7XOU - chains A and B of the 6 polymer chains in the assembly; structure by electron microscopy, 3.20 A resolution.

Chain A:
Molecule: Isoform Gnas-2 of Guanine nucleotide-binding protein G(s) subunit alpha isoforms short
Organism: Homo sapiens
UniProtKB: P63092-2 (GNAS2_HUMAN); the author numbering skips numbers that UniProt does not, so the offset changes along the chain: 1-60 = UniProt 1-60; 75-394 = UniProt 61-380
Chain sequence (380 residues; each row starts with the number of its first residue; note: 14 numbers in that range are skipped by the numbering (no residue carries them; nothing is unmodelled there)):
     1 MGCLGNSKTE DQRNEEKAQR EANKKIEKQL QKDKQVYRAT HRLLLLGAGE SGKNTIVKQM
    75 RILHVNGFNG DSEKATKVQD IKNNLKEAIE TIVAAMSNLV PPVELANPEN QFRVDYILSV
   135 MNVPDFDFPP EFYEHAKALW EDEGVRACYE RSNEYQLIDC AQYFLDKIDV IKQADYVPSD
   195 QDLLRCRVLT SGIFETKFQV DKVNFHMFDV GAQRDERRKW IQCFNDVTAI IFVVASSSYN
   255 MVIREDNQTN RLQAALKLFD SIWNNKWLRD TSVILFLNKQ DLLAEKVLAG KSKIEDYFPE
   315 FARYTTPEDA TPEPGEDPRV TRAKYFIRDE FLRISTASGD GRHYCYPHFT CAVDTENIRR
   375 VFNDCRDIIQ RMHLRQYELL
Disordered / not traced: 1-10, 75-204, 252-261, 304-306
Differences from the reference sequence: engineered mutation Asn54 (Ser in P63092-2), Ala226 (Gly212 in P63092-2), Ala268 (Glu254 in P63092-2), Lys271 (Asn257 in P63092-2), Asp274 (Lys260 in P63092-2), Lys280 (Arg266 in P63092-2), Asp284 (Thr270 in P63092-2), Thr285 (Ile271 in P63092-2)

Chain B:
Molecule: Guanine nucleotide-binding protein G(I)/G(S)/G(T) subunit beta-1
Organism: Homo sapiens
UniProtKB: P62873 (GBB1_HUMAN); numbering as in UniProt (aligned over 2-340)
Chain sequence (384 residues; row label = number of the first residue in the row; numbers below 1 keep their minus sign (Met-17 is residue -17)):
   -17 MHHHHHHLEV LFQGPGSSGS ELDQLRQEAE QLKNQIRDAR KACADATLSQ ITNNIDPVGR
    43 IQMRTRRTLR GHLAKIYAMH WGTDSRLLVS ASQDGKLIIW DSYTTNKVHA IPLRSSWVMT
   103 CAYAPSGNYV ACGGLDNICS IYNLKTREGN VRVSRELAGH TGYLSCCRFL DDNQIVTSSG
   163 DTTCALWDIE TGQQTTTFTG HTGDVMSLSL APDTRLFVSG ACDASAKLWD VREGMCRQTF
   223 TGHESDINAI CFFPNGNAFA TGSDDATCRL FDLRADQELM TYSHDNIICG ITSVSFSKSG
   283 RLLLAGYDDF NCNVWDALKA DRAGVLAGHD NRVSCLGVTD DGMAVATGSW DSFLKIWNGS
   343 SGGGGSGGGG SSGVSGWRLF KKIS
Disordered / not traced: -17 to 2, 341-366
Differences from the reference sequence: initiating methionine (-17); expression tag (-16 to 1, 341-366)
UniProt features mapped onto this chain:
  - modified residue: Ser2 (N-acetylserine), His266 (Phosphohistidine)
  - natural variant: Leu30 (L30F: In MRD42; uncertain significance), Arg52 (R52G: In MRD42), Gly64 (G64V: In MRD42), Asp76 (D76E: In MRD42; D76G: In MRD42), Gly77 (G77S: In MRD42), Lys78 (K78R: In MRD42), Ile80 (I80N: In MRD42; I80T: In MRD42), His91 (H91R: In MRD42; uncertain significance), Ala92 (A92T: In MRD42), Pro94 (P94S: In MRD42), Leu95 (L95P: In MRD42), Arg96 (R96L: In MRD42), 5 further natural variant entries in UniProt

How chain A and chain B interact:
Pairs across the interface - 54 pairs, chain A then chain B:
  Glu16(A) - Thr86(B)
  Gln19(A) - Thr86(B)
  Gln19(A) - Asn88(B)
  Arg20(A) - Asn88(B)
  Asn23(A) - Thr87(B)
  Asn23(A) - Asn88(B)
  Asn23(A) - Lys89(B)
  Ile26(A) - Lys89(B)
  Ile26(A) - Ala92(B)  hydrophobic
  Glu27(A) - Lys89(B)  salt bridge
  Leu30(A) - Gly53(B)
  Leu30(A) - Lys89(B)
  Leu30(A) - Ala92(B)  hydrophobic
  Asp33(A) - Lys78(B)  salt bridge
  Lys34(A) - Leu55(B)
  Tyr37(A) - Leu55(B)  hydrophobic
  Ser205(A) - Asp118(B)  hydrogen bond (side chain-backbone)
  Gly206(A) - Leu117(B)
  Gly206(A) - Asp118(B)
  Gly206(A) - Asn119(B)
  Ile207(A) - Trp99(B)
  Ile207(A) - Asp118(B)
  Phe222(A) - Trp99(B)
  Ala226(A) - Asn119(B)  hydrogen bond (backbone-side chain)
  Ala226(A) - Thr143(B)
  Gln227(A) - Leu117(B)  hydrogen bond (side chain-backbone)
  Gln227(A) - Asn119(B)  hydrogen bond
  Gln227(A) - Tyr145(B)  hydrogen bond (side chain-backbone)
  Arg228(A) - Gly162(B)
  Arg228(A) - Thr164(B)
  Arg228(A) - Thr184(B)
  Arg232(A) - Cys204(B)  hydrogen bond (side chain-backbone)
  Arg232(A) - Asp228(B)  salt bridge
  Lys233(A) - Tyr145(B)
  Lys233(A) - Asp228(B)  salt bridge
  Lys233(A) - Asn230(B)  hydrogen bond
  Lys233(A) - Asp246(B)  salt bridge
  Trp234(A) - Leu117(B)  hydrophobic
  Gln236(A) - Tyr59(B)
  Gln236(A) - Arg314(B)
  Gln236(A) - Trp332(B)
  Cys237(A) - Lys57(B)  hydrogen bond (backbone-side chain)
  Cys237(A) - Tyr59(B)
  Cys237(A) - Trp99(B)
  Cys237(A) - Met101(B)  hydrophobic
  Phe238(A) - Trp99(B)  hydrophobic
  Phe238(A) - Leu117(B)  hydrophobic
  Asn239(A) - Lys57(B)  hydrogen bond
  Asn239(A) - Trp332(B)
  Asp240(A) - Lys57(B)  salt bridge
  Asp240(A) - Trp99(B)
  Trp281(A) - Asp290(B)
  Trp281(A) - Arg314(B)
  Trp281(A) - Trp332(B)  hydrophobic
Interface residues without a listed pair, chain A (28 interface residues in all): Ala22, Val241
Interface residues without a listed pair, chain B (37 interface residues in all): Ala56, Gln75, Asp76, Ile80, Asp83, Gly144, Gly185, Asp186, Met188, Phe292

In short:
28 residues of chain A and 37 residues of chain B are in contact, with 9 hydrogen bonds and 6 salt bridges.
Polar contacts include Glu27(A)-Lys89(B), Asp33(A)-Lys78(B) and Arg232(A)-Asp228(B).
Here chain A is Isoform Gnas-2 of Guanine nucleotide-binding protein G(s) subunit alpha isoforms short and
chain B is Guanine nucleotide-binding protein G(I)/G(S)/G(T) subunit beta-1, both from Homo sapiens. Entry
7XOU (Structural insights into human brain gut peptide cholecystokinin receptors) was determined by electron
microscopy together with 8IA7, 7XOV and 7XOW from the same study.
